8EAK - chains A and B of the 7 polymer chains in the assembly; structure by electron microscopy, 2.67 A resolution.

== Chain A ==
Molecule: Minichromosome maintenance protein MCM
From: Saccharolobus solfataricus P2
Notes: EC 3.6.4.12
Reference sequence: Q9UXG1 (MCM_SACS2); aligned to UniProt positions 2-609 over residues 2-609 (the alignment contains insertions or deletions, so no single offset holds)
Sequence (610 residues; numbered 0 to 609; the number before each row is that of its first residue; numbering starts at 0):
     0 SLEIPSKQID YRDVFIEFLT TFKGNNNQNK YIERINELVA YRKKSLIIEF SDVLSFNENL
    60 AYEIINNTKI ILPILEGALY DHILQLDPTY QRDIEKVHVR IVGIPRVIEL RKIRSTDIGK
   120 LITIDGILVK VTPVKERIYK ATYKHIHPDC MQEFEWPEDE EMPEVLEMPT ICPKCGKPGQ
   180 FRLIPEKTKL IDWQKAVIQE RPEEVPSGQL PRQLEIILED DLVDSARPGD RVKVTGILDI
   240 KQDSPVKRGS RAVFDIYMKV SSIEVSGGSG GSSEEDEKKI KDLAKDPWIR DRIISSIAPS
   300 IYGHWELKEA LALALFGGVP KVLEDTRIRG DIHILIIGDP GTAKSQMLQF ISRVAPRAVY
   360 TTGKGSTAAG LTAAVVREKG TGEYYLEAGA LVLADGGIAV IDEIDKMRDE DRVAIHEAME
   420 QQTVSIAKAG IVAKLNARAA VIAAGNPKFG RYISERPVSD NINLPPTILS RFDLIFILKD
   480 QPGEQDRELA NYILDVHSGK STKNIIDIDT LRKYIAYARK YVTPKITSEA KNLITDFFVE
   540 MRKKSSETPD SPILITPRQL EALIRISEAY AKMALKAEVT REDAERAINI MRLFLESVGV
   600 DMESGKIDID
Disordered / not traced: 0-104, 266-609
Construct notes: expression tag (0-1); conflict Gly-266 (Leu269 in Q9UXG1), Gly-267 (Asp270 in Q9UXG1), Ser-268 (Glu271 in Q9UXG1), Gly-269 (Val272 in Q9UXG1), Gly-270 (Ile273 in Q9UXG1), Ser-271 (Ile274 in Q9UXG1)
Bound ions: Zn2+: His-144, Cys-149, Cys-171, Cys-174

== Chain B ==
Molecule: Minichromosome maintenance protein MCM
From: Saccharolobus solfataricus P2
Notes: EC 3.6.4.12
Reference sequence: Q9UXG1 (MCM_SACS2); residue numbers follow UniProt; this construct covers 2-265, 269-612
Sequence (610 residues; row label = number of the first residue in the row; note: 3 numbers in that range are skipped by the numbering (no residue carries them; nothing is unmodelled there); numbering starts at 0):
     0 SLEIPSKQID YRDVFIEFLT TFKGNNNQNK YIERINELVA YRKKSLIIEF SDVLSFNENL
    60 AYEIINNTKI ILPILEGALY DHILQLDPTY QRDIEKVHVR IVGIPRVIEL RKIRSTDIGK
   120 LITIDGILVK VTPVKERIYK ATYKHIHPDC MQEFEWPEDE EMPEVLEMPT ICPKCGKPGQ
   180 FRLIPEKTKL IDWQKAVIQE RPEEVPSGQL PRQLEIILED DLVDSARPGD RVKVTGILDI
   240 KQDSPVKRGS RAVFDIYMKV SSIEVS
   269 GGSGGSSEED EKKIKDLAKD PWIRDRIISS IAPSIYGHWE LKEALALALF GGVPKVLEDT
   329 RIRGDIHILI IGDPGTAKSQ MLQFISRVAP RAVYTTGKGS TAAGLTAAVV REKGTGEYYL
   389 EAGALVLADG GIAVIDEIDK MRDEDRVAIH EAMEQQTVSI AKAGIVAKLN ARAAVIAAGN
   449 PKFGRYISER PVSDNINLPP TILSRFDLIF ILKDQPGEQD RELANYILDV HSGKSTKNII
   509 DIDTLRKYIA YARKYVTPKI TSEAKNLITD FFVEMRKKSS ETPDSPILIT PRQLEALIRI
   569 SEAYAKMALK AEVTREDAER AINIMRLFLE SVGVDMESGK IDID
Disordered / not traced: 0-6, 269-274, 605-612
Construct notes: expression tag (0-1); conflict Gly-269 (Leu in Q9UXG1), Gly-270 (Asp in Q9UXG1), Ser-271 (Glu in Q9UXG1), Gly-272 (Val in Q9UXG1), Gly-273 (Ile in Q9UXG1), Ser-274 (Ile in Q9UXG1)
Curated features (UniProtKB/Swiss-Prot):
  - motif: Ser-472 to Asp-475 (Arginine finger)
  - binding site (ATP): Gly-340 to Ser-347
  - mutagenesis: Leu-189 (L189D: Predominantly monomeric and loss of helicase activity; when associated with R-191), Asp-191 (D191R: Predominantly monomeric and loss of helicase activity; when associated with D-189), Glu-202 to Val-204 (Loss of helicase activity), Phe-318 (F318A: No effect on helicase and ATPase activity), Glu-326 to Asp-327 (Impairs helicase activity; when associated with A-329), Arg-329 (R329A: Impairs helicase activity; when associated with 326-A-A-327), Arg-331 (R331A: Loss of helicase and ATPase activity), Lys-346 (K346A: Loss of helicase and ATPase activity; K346A: Sharp decrease in ATPase activity. Almost devoid of helicase activity), Arg-359 (R359A: Loss of helicase and reduction of ATPase activity), Lys-366 (K366E: Loss of helicase and reduction of ATPase activity), Thr-374 (T374E: Reduction of helicase and gain of ATPase activity), Asp-404 (D404A: Loss of helicase and ATPase activity), 9 further mutagenesis entries in UniProt
Bound ions: Zn2+: His-144, Cys-149, Cys-171, Cys-174; Mg2+: Ser-347 (together with 08T)
Ligand contacts: 08T ([[[(2R,3S,4R,5R)-5-(6-aminopurin-9-yl)-3,4-bis(oxidanyl)oxolan-2-yl]methoxy-oxidanyl-phosphoryl]oxy-oxidanyl-phosphoryl]oxy-tris(fluoranyl)beryllium): Ser-302, Ile-303, Tyr-304, His-306, Asp-341, Pro-342, Gly-343, Thr-344, Ala-345, Lys-346, Ser-347, Gln-348, Glu-405, Asn-448, Leu-491, Ile-495
Reported in the primary citation:
  - catalytic residues: Glu-405 (citing earlier work)

== How chain A and chain B interact ==
Pairs across the interface (44; chain A residue first):
  Arg-113(A) / Asp-191(B)
  Arg-113(A) / Val-222(B)
  Arg-113(A) / Asp-223(B)  salt bridge
  Ser-114(A) / Glu-135(B)
  Ser-114(A) / Leu-189(B)
  Ser-114(A) / Asp-191(B)  hydrogen bond (backbone-side chain)
  Glu-159(A) / Arg-181(B)  salt bridge
  Glu-166(A) / Arg-181(B)  salt bridge
  Thr-169(A) / Gln-179(B)
  Gln-198(A) / Val-434(B)
  Pro-201(A) / Lys-436(B)
  Pro-201(A) / Asn-438(B)
  Ser-206(A) / Arg-226(B)
  Ser-206(A) / Asp-397(B)  hydrogen bond
  Ser-206(A) / Arg-440(B)
  Gly-207(A) / Arg-226(B)
  Gly-207(A) / Val-394(B)
  Gly-207(A) / Asp-397(B)  hydrogen bond (backbone-side chain)
  Leu-209(A) / Leu-388(B)
  Leu-209(A) / Leu-437(B)  hydrophobic
  Pro-210(A) / Leu-437(B)
  Arg-211(A) / Asp-223(B)  salt bridge
  Asp-238(A) / Pro-184(B)
  Gln-241(A) / Pro-184(B)
  Pro-244(A) / Leu-165(B)
  Arg-247(A) / Leu-165(B)
  Arg-247(A) / Glu-166(B)
  Arg-247(A) / Met-167(B)
  Gly-248(A) / Asp-242(B)
  Gly-248(A) / Pro-244(B)
  Ser-249(A) / Glu-163(B)
  Ser-249(A) / Val-164(B)
  Ser-249(A) / Leu-165(B)
  Ser-249(A) / Gln-241(B)  hydrogen bond (side chain-backbone)
  Ser-249(A) / Asp-242(B)  hydrogen bond (side chain-backbone)
  Ala-251(A) / Arg-136(B)
  Ala-251(A) / Ile-137(B)  hydrogen bond (backbone-backbone)
  Ala-251(A) / Glu-163(B)
  Val-252(A) / Glu-135(B)
  Val-252(A) / Trp-192(B)  hydrophobic
  Phe-253(A) / Lys-134(B)
  Phe-253(A) / Glu-135(B)  hydrogen bond (backbone-backbone)
  Phe-253(A) / Ile-137(B)  hydrophobic
  Ile-255(A) / Glu-135(B)
Also at the interface, not in a pair above, chain A (29 interface residues in all): Arg-110, Ile-117, Pro-162, Gln-208, Ile-239, Arg-250, Asp-254
Also at the interface, not in a pair above, chain B (43 interface residues in all): Pro-132, Val-133, Pro-162, Leu-182, Glu-185, Ile-190, Gln-193, Ala-225, Pro-227, Ser-243, Glu-389, Ala-390, Gly-398, Ala-435

== Overview ==
The interface between chain A and chain B involves 29 residues on one side and 43 on the other; the contacts
include 7 hydrogen bonds and 4 salt bridges. Among the polar pairs are Arg-113(A)/Asp-223(B),
Glu-159(A)/Arg-181(B) and Glu-166(A)/Arg-181(B). Ligands of chain B: compound 08T. From the paper: the
catalytic residue Glu-405(B).
Both chains are Minichromosome maintenance protein MCM (Saccharolobus solfataricus P2). Entry 8EAK (SsoMCM
hexamer bound to Mg/ADP-BeFx and 46-mer DNA strand. Class 2) was determined by electron microscopy, deposited
together with 8EAF, 8EAG, 8EAH, 8EAJ, 8EAL and 8EAM.
